Entry 9CP3 (electron microscopy, 2.94 A resolution); this record covers chains B and A of the 8 polymer chains in the assembly.

== Chain B (and A) ==
Molecule: CRISPR-associated aCascade subunit Cas7/Csa2 2
From: Saccharolobus solfataricus P2
Notes: chain A of this document is another copy of the same molecule, construct and numbering; everything in this record applies to it too
Reference sequence: Q97Y91 (CSA2B_SACS2); residue numbers follow UniProt; this construct covers 1-321
Amino-acid sequence (321 residues; each row starts with the number of its first residue):
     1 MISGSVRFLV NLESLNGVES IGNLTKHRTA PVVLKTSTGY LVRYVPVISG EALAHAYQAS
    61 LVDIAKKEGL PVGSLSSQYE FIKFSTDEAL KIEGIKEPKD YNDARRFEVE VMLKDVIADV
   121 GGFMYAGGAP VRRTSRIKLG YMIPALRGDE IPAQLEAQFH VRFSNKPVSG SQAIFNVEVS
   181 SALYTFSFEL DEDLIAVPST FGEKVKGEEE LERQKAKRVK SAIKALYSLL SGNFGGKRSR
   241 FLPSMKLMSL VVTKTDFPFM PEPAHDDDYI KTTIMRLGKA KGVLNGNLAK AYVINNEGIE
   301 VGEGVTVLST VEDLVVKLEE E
Unresolved in the structure: 169-172
Swiss-Prot annotation at these positions:
  - mutagenesis: His160 (H160A: Significantly reduced affinity for crRNA)

== Interface between chain B and chain A ==
Residue-residue contacts (65):
  Glu19(B) - Phe159(A)
  Arg28(B) - Gln158(A)  hydrogen bond
  Arg28(B) - Phe159(A)  hydrogen bond (side chain-backbone)
  Arg28(B) - His160(A)
  Thr29(B) - Gln158(A)  hydrogen bond (backbone-side chain)
  Ala30(B) - Leu12(A)  hydrophobic
  Pro31(B) - Leu12(A)
  Pro31(B) - Glu156(A)
  Pro31(B) - Ser181(A)  hydrogen bond (backbone-side chain)
  Val32(B) - Leu12(A)  hydrophobic
  Val33(B) - Asn11(A)  hydrogen bond (backbone-side chain)
  Val33(B) - Pro152(A)
  Val33(B) - Ser181(A)
  Lys35(B) - Glu297(A)
  Tyr40(B) - Arg147(A)
  Tyr40(B) - Leu183(A)  hydrophobic
  Tyr40(B) - Met248(A)
  Tyr40(B) - Glu297(A)  hydrogen bond
  Val42(B) - Gln154(A)
  Tyr44(B) - Gln154(A)  hydrogen bond
  Tyr44(B) - Glu156(A)
  Ser49(B) - His160(A)
  Glu51(B) - Arg240(A)
  Ala54(B) - Arg240(A)
  Glu80(B) - Ser164(A)  hydrogen bond
  Glu80(B) - Asn165(A)
  Gly121(B) - Arg240(A)
  Ser135(B) - Arg240(A)
  Ile137(B) - Arg240(A)
  Lys138(B) - Arg238(A)
  Lys138(B) - Ser239(A)
  Leu139(B) - Arg238(A)
  Leu139(B) - Ser239(A)  hydrogen bond (backbone-backbone)
  Leu139(B) - Arg240(A)
  Leu139(B) - Phe241(A)
  Leu139(B) - Leu242(A)  hydrogen bond (backbone-backbone)
  Gly140(B) - Arg240(A)
  Gly140(B) - Leu242(A)
  Tyr141(B) - Gln158(A)
  Tyr141(B) - His160(A)  hydrogen bond
  Tyr141(B) - Phe241(A)  hydrophobic
  Ile143(B) - Leu12(A)  hydrophobic
  Leu146(B) - Asn11(A)
  Ser187(B) - Leu242(A)
  Phe201(B) - Gln78(A)
  Phe259(B) - Tyr227(A)
  Met260(B) - Ser231(A)
  Met260(B) - Gly232(A)
  Met260(B) - Asn233(A)
  Met260(B) - Arg238(A)  hydrogen bond
  Pro263(B) - Ser244(A)
  Pro263(B) - Met245(A)
  His265(B) - Ser244(A)  hydrogen bond
  Asp266(B) - Lys246(A)  salt bridge
  Arg276(B) - Ser231(A)  hydrogen bond
  Arg276(B) - Glu312(A)  salt bridge
  Lys279(B) - Glu312(A)
  Lys279(B) - Asp313(A)
  Ala280(B) - Tyr227(A)
  Ala280(B) - Glu312(A)
  Val283(B) - Lys224(A)  hydrogen bond (backbone-side chain)
  Val283(B) - Val316(A)  hydrophobic
  Leu284(B) - Lys67(A)  hydrogen bond (backbone-side chain)
  Asn285(B) - Lys67(A)  hydrogen bond (backbone-side chain)
  Asn285(B) - Glu68(A)
Other interface residues (no listed pair), chain B (42 interface residues in all): Val18, Gly39, Gly50, Tyr79, Ile82
Other interface residues (no listed pair), chain A (41 interface residues in all): Leu9, Ser77, Arg162, Phe163, Phe175, Ala182, Thr310

== Overview ==
Chain B and chain A form an interface of 42 and 41 residues respectively, with 17 hydrogen bonds and 2 salt
bridges. Polar pairs include Asp266(B)-Lys246(A), Arg276(B)-Glu312(A) and Arg28(B)-Gln158(A). UniProt lists
one mutagenesis site on chain B.
Both chains are CRISPR-associated aCascade subunit Cas7/Csa2 2 (Saccharolobus solfataricus P2). Entry 9CP3
(Post-targeting aCascade Type IA CRISPR-Cas Surveillance Complexes) was determined by electron microscopy.
